8TWB - chains 4 and 1 of the 10 polymer chains in the assembly; structure by electron microscopy, 3.20 A resolution.

== Chain 4 ==
Name: Replication factor C subunit 4
Source organism: Saccharomyces cerevisiae
UniProtKB: P40339 (RFC4_YEAST); numbering as in UniProt (aligned over 4-322)
Sequence (319 residues; row label = number of the first residue in the row):
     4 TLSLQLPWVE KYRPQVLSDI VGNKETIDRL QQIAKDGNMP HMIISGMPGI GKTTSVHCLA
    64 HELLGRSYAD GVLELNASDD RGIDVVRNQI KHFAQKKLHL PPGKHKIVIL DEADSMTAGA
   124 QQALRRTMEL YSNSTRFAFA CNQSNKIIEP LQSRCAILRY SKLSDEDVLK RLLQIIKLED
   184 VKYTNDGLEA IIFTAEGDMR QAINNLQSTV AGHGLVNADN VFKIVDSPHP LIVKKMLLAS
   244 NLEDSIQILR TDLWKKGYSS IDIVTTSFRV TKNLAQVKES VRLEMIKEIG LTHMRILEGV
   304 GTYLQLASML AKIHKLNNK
Swiss-Prot annotation at these positions:
  - binding site (ATP): Val-12, Val-24, Gly-49 to Thr-57, Asn-145, Arg-203
Bound ions: Mg2+: Thr-56 (together with ATP-gamma-S)
Small-molecule neighbours: ATP-gamma-S (AGS; phosphothiophosphoric acid-adenylate ester): Trp-11, Val-12, Tyr-15, Arg-16, Pro-17, Asp-22, Ile-23, Val-24, Gly-25, Met-50, Pro-51, Gly-52, Ile-53, Gly-54, Lys-55, Thr-56, Thr-57, Glu-115, Asn-145, Leu-166, Arg-174, Met-202, Arg-203, Ile-206

== Chain 1 ==
Name: Chromosome transmission fidelity protein 18
Source organism: Saccharomyces cerevisiae
UniProtKB: P49956 (CTF18_YEAST); residues 386-643 here = UniProt positions 386-643
Sequence (258 residues; each row starts with the number of its first residue):
   386 NTWASSNKDS PISWFKIVNQ LFRKDPHRDI KEQFYELLNQ VELNGNSDRI LQGCFNIFPY
   446 VKYSDNGIRK PANISDWLFF HDLMYQSMYA HNGELLRYSA LVPLVFFQTF GDIANKDDIR
   506 MKNSEYEQRE LKRANSDIVS LIMRHISVQS PLMASFTDRK SLIFEILPYL DSMISSDFNK
   566 IRNLKLKQAI MEELVQLLKS FQLNLIQNRS EGFDVRGGLT IDPPIDEVVL LNPKHINEVQ
   626 HKRANNLSSL LAKIEENR

== How chain 4 and chain 1 interact ==
Contacting residue pairs (21):
  Asn-148(4) / Leu-428(1)
  Glu-152(4) / Asp-394(1)
  Glu-152(4) / Ser-395(1)
  Gln-155(4) / Asp-394(1)
  Val-267(4) / Tyr-483(1)
  Phe-271(4) / Arg-482(1)
  Phe-271(4) / Tyr-483(1)
  Val-280(4) / Lys-416(1)
  Lys-281(4) / Lys-416(1)
  Glu-282(4) / Gln-493(1)
  Arg-285(4) / Lys-416(1)
  Leu-286(4) / Phe-419(1)  hydrophobic
  Leu-286(4) / Trp-462(1)
  Lys-290(4) / Trp-462(1)
  Ile-292(4) / Tyr-483(1)
  His-296(4) / Leu-480(1)
  His-296(4) / Tyr-483(1)  hydrogen bond
  Met-297(4) / Phe-465(1)  hydrophobic
  Met-297(4) / Leu-468(1)  hydrophobic
  Met-297(4) / Met-469(1)  hydrophobic
  Leu-300(4) / His-476(1)
Also at the interface, not in a pair above, chain 4 (21 interface residues in all): Ser-156, Ala-278, Gln-279, Ser-283, Ile-289, Gly-293
Also at the interface, not in a pair above, chain 1 (16 interface residues in all): Glu-479, Leu-486

== Overview ==
Chain 4 and chain 1 form an interface of 21 and 16 residues respectively, with 1 hydrogen bond. The
hydrogen-bonded pair is His-296(4)/Tyr-483(1). Chain 4 binds ATP-gamma-S. From UniProt: 13 ATP-binding
residues on chain 4.
Chain 4 is Replication factor C subunit 4 and chain 1 is Chromosome transmission fidelity protein 18, both
from Saccharomyces cerevisiae; the structure, Cryo-EM structure of S. cerevisiae Ctf18-RFC-PCNA-DNA complex,
was determined by electron microscopy, deposited together with 9B8R, 8TW7, 8TW8, 8TW9 and 8TWA.
